PDB entry 9CGJ | electron microscopy, 2.80 A resolution | chains D and C of the 5 polymer chains in the assembly

== Chain D ==
Molecule: Guanine nucleotide-binding protein G(I)/G(S)/G(O) subunit gamma-2
Source organism: Homo sapiens
UniProtKB: P59768 (GBG2_HUMAN); numbering as in UniProt (aligned over 1-71)
Chain sequence (71 residues; each row starts with the number of its first residue):
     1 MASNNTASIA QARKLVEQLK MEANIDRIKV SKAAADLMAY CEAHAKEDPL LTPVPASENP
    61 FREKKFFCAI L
Disordered / not traced: 1-8, 63-71
Curated features (UniProtKB/Swiss-Prot):
  - modified residue: A2 (N-acetylalanine), C68 (Cysteine methyl ester)
  - lipidation: C68 (S-geranylgeranyl cysteine)

== Chain C ==
Molecule: Guanine nucleotide-binding protein G(I)/G(S)/G(T) subunit beta-1
Source organism: Homo sapiens
UniProtKB: P62873 (GBB1_HUMAN); residues 2-340 here = UniProt positions 2-340
Chain sequence (340 residues; numbered 1 to 340; the number before each row is that of its first residue):
     1 GSELDQLRQE AEQLKNQIRD ARKACADATL SQITNNIDPV GRIQMRTRRT LRGHLAKIYA
    61 MHWGTDSRLL VSASQDGKLI IWDSYTTNKV HAIPLRSSWV MTCAYAPSGN YVACGGLDNI
   121 CSIYNLKTRE GNVRVSRELA GHTGYLSCCR FLDDNQIVTS SGDTTCALWD IETGQQTTTF
   181 TGHTGDVMSL SLAPDTRLFV SGACDASAKL WDVREGMCRQ TFTGHESDIN AICFFPNGNA
   241 FATGSDDATC RLFDLRADQE LMTYSHDNII CGITSVSFSK SGRLLLAGYD DFNCNVWDAL
   301 KADRAGVLAG HDNRVSCLGV TDDGMAVATG SWDSFLKIWN
Disordered / not traced: 1
Differences from the reference sequence: expression tag (1)
Curated features (UniProtKB/Swiss-Prot):
  - modified residue: S2 (N-acetylserine), H266 (Phosphohistidine)
  - natural variant: L30 (L30F: In MRD42; uncertain significance), R52 (R52G: In MRD42), G64 (G64V: In MRD42), D76 (D76E: In MRD42; D76G: In MRD42), G77 (G77S: In MRD42), K78 (K78R: In MRD42), I80 (I80N: In MRD42; I80T: In MRD42), H91 (H91R: In MRD42; uncertain significance), A92 (A92T: In MRD42), P94 (P94S: In MRD42), L95 (L95P: In MRD42), R96 (R96L: In MRD42), 5 further natural variant entries in UniProt

== How chain D and chain C interact ==
Residue-residue contacts (64; chain D residue first):
  A12(D) - L7(C)  hydrophobic
  L15(D) - A11(C)  hydrophobic
  V16(D) - L7(C)
  Q18(D) - C218(C)  hydrogen bond (side chain-backbone)
  L19(D) - A11(C)
  A23(D) - I18(C)  hydrophobic
  R27(D) - A21(C)
  R27(D) - C25(C)
  R27(D) - R256(C)
  R27(D) - D258(C)
  I28(D) - R256(C)  hydrogen bond (backbone-backbone)
  I28(D) - A257(C)
  K29(D) - C25(C)
  K29(D) - D27(C)
  V30(D) - C25(C)  hydrogen bond (backbone-backbone)
  V30(D) - A26(C)  hydrophobic
  V30(D) - D27(C)  hydrogen bond (backbone-side chain)
  V30(D) - A28(C)
  V30(D) - Q259(C)
  V30(D) - L261(C)  hydrophobic
  S31(D) - D27(C)
  S31(D) - I33(C)
  A33(D) - D254(C)
  A34(D) - L30(C)  hydrophobic
  A34(D) - I33(C)  hydrophobic
  L37(D) - F235(C)  hydrophobic
  L37(D) - L252(C)  hydrophobic
  L37(D) - L261(C)  hydrophobic
  M38(D) - I33(C)  hydrophobic
  M38(D) - T34(C)
  Y40(D) - F235(C)  hydrophobic
  Y40(D) - P236(C)
  Y40(D) - N237(C)
  Y40(D) - S281(C)
  C41(D) - F235(C)  hydrophobic
  C41(D) - S281(C)  hydrogen bond (side chain-backbone)
  C41(D) - G282(C)
  C41(D) - L300(C)  hydrophobic
  H44(D) - S281(C)
  E47(D) - K280(C)  hydrogen bond (backbone-side chain)
  D48(D) - S279(C)  hydrogen bond
  D48(D) - K280(C)
  D48(D) - S281(C)  hydrogen bond
  P49(D) - D323(C)
  P49(D) - G324(C)
  P49(D) - M325(C)  hydrophobic
  L50(D) - M45(C)  hydrophobic
  L50(D) - G324(C)
  L50(D) - V327(C)  hydrophobic
  L51(D) - V40(C)  hydrophobic
  L51(D) - R283(C)
  L51(D) - L284(C)  hydrophobic
  E58(D) - M325(C)
  N59(D) - N340(C)  hydrogen bond
  P60(D) - R49(C)
  P60(D) - Y85(C)
  P60(D) - M325(C)
  F61(D) - R48(C)
  F61(D) - R49(C)
  F61(D) - S84(C)
  F61(D) - A326(C)  hydrophobic
  F61(D) - I338(C)  hydrophobic
  F61(D) - N340(C)
  R62(D) - R49(C)
Other interface residues (no listed pair), chain D (34 interface residues in all): R13, K20, E22, I25, D26, A45
Other interface residues (no listed pair), chain C (52 interface residues in all): E3, L4, E10, L14, K15, W63, R219, Q220, A240, V320

== Summary ==
34 residues of chain D face 52 of chain C across their interface; the contacts include 9 hydrogen bonds. Polar
pairs include Q18(D)-C218(C), V30(D)-D27(C) and C41(D)-S281(C).
Chain D is Guanine nucleotide-binding protein G(I)/G(S)/G(O) subunit gamma-2 and chain C is Guanine
nucleotide-binding protein G(I)/G(S)/G(T) subunit beta-1, both from Homo sapiens; the structure, CryoEM
structure of delta opioid receptor bound to G proteins and a partial agonist, was determined by electron
microscopy together with 9CGK from the same study.
